6FNW - chain A; structure by X-ray diffraction, 1.80 A resolution.

== Chain A ==
Molecule: Volume-regulated anion channel subunit LRRC8A
Source organism: Mus musculus
Reference sequence: Q80WG5 (LRC8A_MOUSE); numbering as in UniProt (aligned over 398-810)
Sequence (417 residues; numbered 395 to 811; the number before each row is that of its first residue):
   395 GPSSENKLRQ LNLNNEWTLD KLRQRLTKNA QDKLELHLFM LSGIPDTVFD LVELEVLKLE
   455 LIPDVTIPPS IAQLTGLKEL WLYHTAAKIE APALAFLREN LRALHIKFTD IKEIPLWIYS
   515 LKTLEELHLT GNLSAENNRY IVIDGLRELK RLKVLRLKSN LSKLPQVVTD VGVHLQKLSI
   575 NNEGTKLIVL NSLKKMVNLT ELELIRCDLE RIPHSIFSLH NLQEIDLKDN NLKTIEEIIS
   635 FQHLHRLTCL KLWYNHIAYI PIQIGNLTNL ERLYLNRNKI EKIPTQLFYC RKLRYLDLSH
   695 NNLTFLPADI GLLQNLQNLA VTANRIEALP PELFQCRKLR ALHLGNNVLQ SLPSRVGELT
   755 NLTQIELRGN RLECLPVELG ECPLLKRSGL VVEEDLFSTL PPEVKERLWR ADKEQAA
Not modelled in the structure: 395-396, 809-811
Construct notes: expression tag (395-397, 811)
UniProt features mapped onto this chain:
  - motif: L706, L707 (Di-leucine motif)
  - natural variant: F443 to A810 (deletion: In ebo)

== Summary ==
Chain A is Volume-regulated anion channel subunit LRRC8A (Mus musculus); the structure, Structure of a
volume-regulated anion channel of the LRRC8 family, was determined by X-ray diffraction (same publication as
6G8Z, 6G9L and 6G9O).
